PDB entry 2V7M | X-ray diffraction, 2.00 A resolution | chain A

# Chain A
Molecule: PRNB
Source organism: Pseudomonas fluorescens
Reference sequence: P95481 (P95481_PSEFL); numbering as in UniProt (aligned over 1-361)
Chain sequence (361 residues; each row starts with the number of its first residue):
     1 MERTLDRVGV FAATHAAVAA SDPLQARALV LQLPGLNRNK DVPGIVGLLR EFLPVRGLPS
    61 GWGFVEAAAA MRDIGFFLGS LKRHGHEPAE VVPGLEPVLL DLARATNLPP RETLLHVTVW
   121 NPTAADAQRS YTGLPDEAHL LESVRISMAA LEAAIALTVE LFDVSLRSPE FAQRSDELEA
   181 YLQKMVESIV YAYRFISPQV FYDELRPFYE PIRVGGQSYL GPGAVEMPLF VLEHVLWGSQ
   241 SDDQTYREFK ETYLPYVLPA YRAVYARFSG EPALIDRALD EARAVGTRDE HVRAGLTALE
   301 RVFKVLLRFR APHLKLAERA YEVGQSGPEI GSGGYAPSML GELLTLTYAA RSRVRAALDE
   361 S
Disordered / not traced: 1-4, 324-335, 360-361
Sequence notes: engineered mutation Ser21 (Cys in P95481), Ser60 (Cys in P95481), Ser175 (Cys in P95481)
Ion coordination: heme Fe: His313 (together with 7-cl-D-tryptophan)
Small-molecule neighbours:
  - 7-cl-D-tryptophan (DTE): Leu114, Val117, Leu140, Leu141, Val144, Phe201, Tyr209, Pro222, Gly223, Ala224, Val225
  - heme (HEM): Leu140, Ser143, Val144, Ser147, Met185, Ser188, Ile189, Ala192, Ile196, Phe201, Ala224, Val225, Met227, Leu229, Phe249, Tyr253, Phe309, Arg310, His313, Leu316, Ala317, Ala320, Tyr321, Pro337, Met339, Leu340, Leu343
Curated features (UniProtKB/Swiss-Prot):
  - binding site (substrate): Pro222 to Val225, Tyr321, Ser332
  - binding site (heme): His313
  - mutagenesis: His313 (H313A: Loss of synthase activity), Tyr321 (Y321F: Loss of synthase activity), Ser332 (S332A: Loss of synthase activity)

# In short
Ligands of chain A: heme and 7-cl-D-tryptophan. Curated annotation (UniProt) lists 6 substrate-binding
residues, heme-binding residue His313 and 3 mutagenesis sites.
Chain A is PRNB (Pseudomonas fluorescens); the structure, PrnB 7-Cl-D-tryptophan complex, was determined by
X-ray diffraction, deposited together with 2V7I, 2V7J, 2V7K and 2V7L.
